PDB entry 1SLG | X-ray diffraction, 1.76 A resolution | chains D and P of the 4 polymer chains in the assembly

[Chain D]
Molecule: Streptavidin
From: Streptomyces avidinii
Reference sequence: P22629 (SAV_STRAV); residues 1-135 here correspond to UniProt positions 25-159 (UniProt number = residue number + 24)
Chain sequence (135 residues; row label = number of the first residue in the row):
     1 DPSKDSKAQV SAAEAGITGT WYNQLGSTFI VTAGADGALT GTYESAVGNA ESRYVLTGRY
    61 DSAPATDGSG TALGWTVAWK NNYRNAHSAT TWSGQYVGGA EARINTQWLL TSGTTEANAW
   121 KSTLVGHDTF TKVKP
Not modelled in the structure: 1-12, 134-135
Swiss-Prot annotation at these positions:
  - motif: Arg-59 to Asp-61 (Cell attachment site)
  - binding site (biotin): Tyr-43, Tyr-54, Trp-92, Trp-108, Trp-120

[Chain P]
Molecule: Fchpqnt
Chain sequence (7 residues; each row starts with the number of its first residue):
     1 FSHPQNT

[Chain D / chain P interface]
Residue-residue contacts - 20 pairs, chain D then chain P:
  Asn-23(D) with Asn-6(P), hydrogen bond
  Leu-25(D) with Asn-6(P)
  Ser-27(D) with Gln-5(P); Asn-6(P), hydrogen bond
  Tyr-43(D) with Gln-5(P), hydrogen bond (side chain-backbone); Asn-6(P)
  Ser-45(D) with Pro-4(P), hydrogen bond (side chain-backbone); Thr-7(P)
  Tyr-54(D) with Pro-4(P)
  Trp-79(D) with His-3(P); Pro-4(P), hydrophobic; Gln-5(P)
  Ala-86(D) with Pro-4(P)
  Ser-88(D) with His-3(P), hydrogen bond
  Thr-90(D) with Gln-5(P), hydrogen bond
  Trp-108(D) with Gln-5(P)
  Leu-110(D) with His-3(P); Gln-5(P)
  Ser-112(D) with Phe-1(P)
  Leu-124(D) with Phe-1(P), hydrophobic
Also at the interface, not in a pair above, chain D (17 interface residues in all): Ala-46, Val-47, Trp-92

[Overview]
17 residues of chain D face 6 of chain P across their interface, with 6 hydrogen bonds. Among the polar pairs
are Asn-23(D)/Asn-6(P), Ser-27(D)/Asn-6(P) and Tyr-43(D)/Gln-5(P). UniProt lists 5 biotin-binding residues on
chain D.
Here chain D is Streptavidin (Streptomyces avidinii) and chain P is Fchpqnt. Entry 1SLG (Streptavidin, ph 5.6,
bound to peptide fchpqnt) was determined by X-ray diffraction, deposited together with 1SLD, 1SLE and 1SLF.
